PDB entry 9K0E | electron microscopy, 2.80 A resolution | chains G and F of the 12 polymer chains in the assembly

[Chain G]
Protein: Amyloid-beta A4 protein
UniProt: B4DMD5 (B4DMD5_HUMAN); residues 1-42 here correspond to UniProt positions 524-565 (UniProt number = residue number + 523)
Chain sequence (42 residues; each row starts with the number of its first residue):
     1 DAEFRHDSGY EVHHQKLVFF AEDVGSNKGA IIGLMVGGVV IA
Disordered / not traced: 1-10

[Chain F]
Protein: Amyloid-beta protein 40
UniProt: P05067 (A4_HUMAN); residues 9-21 here correspond to UniProt positions 680-692 (UniProt number = residue number + 671)
Chain sequence (13 residues; numbered 9 to 21; the number before each row is that of its first residue):
     9 GYEVHHQKLV FFA
Disordered / not traced: 9-10, 20-21

[Chain G / chain F interface]
Pairs across the interface - 9 pairs, chain G then chain F:
  His13(G) with His13(F)
  Gln15(G) with His13(F), hydrogen bond; His14(F); Gln15(F), hydrogen bond
  Lys16(G) with Gln15(F)
  Leu17(G) with Gln15(F); Leu17(F), hydrophobic
  Phe19(G) with Leu17(F), hydrophobic; Phe19(F), hydrophobic
Interface residues without a listed pair, chain F (7 interface residues in all): Glu11, Lys16

[Overview]
5 residues of chain G face 7 of chain F across their interface; the contacts include 2 hydrogen bonds. Among
the polar pairs are Gln15(G)-His13(F) and Gln15(G)-Gln15(F).
Here chain G is Amyloid-beta A4 protein and chain F is Amyloid-beta protein 40. Entry 9K0E (Cryo-EM structure
of Amyloid-beta42-4b polymorph 2) was determined by electron microscopy (same publication as 9K0D and 9K0F).
